Entry 7EZH (electron microscopy, 3.20 A resolution); this record covers chains A and B of the 6 polymer chains in the assembly.

[Chain A]
Name: Guanine nucleotide-binding protein G(i) subunit alpha-1
Organism: Homo sapiens
Reference sequence: P63096 (GNAI1_HUMAN); numbering as in UniProt (aligned over 1-354)
Sequence (354 residues; row label = number of the first residue in the row):
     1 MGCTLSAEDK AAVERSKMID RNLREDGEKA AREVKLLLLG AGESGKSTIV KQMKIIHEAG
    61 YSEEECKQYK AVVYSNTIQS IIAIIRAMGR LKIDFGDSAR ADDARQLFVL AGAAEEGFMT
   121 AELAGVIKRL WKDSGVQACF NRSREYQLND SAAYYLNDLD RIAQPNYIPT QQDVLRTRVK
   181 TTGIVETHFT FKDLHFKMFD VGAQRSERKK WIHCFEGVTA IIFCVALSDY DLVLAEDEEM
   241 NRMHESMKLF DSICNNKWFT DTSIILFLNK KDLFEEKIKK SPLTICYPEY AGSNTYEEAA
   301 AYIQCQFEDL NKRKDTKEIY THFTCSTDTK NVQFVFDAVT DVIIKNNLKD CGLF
Unresolved in the structure: 1-4, 56-181, 234-240
Construct notes: engineered mutation Ala203 (Gly in P63096), Ser326 (Ala in P63096)
Swiss-Prot annotation at these positions:
  - region: Lys35 to Thr48 (G1 motif), Asp173 to Thr181 (G2 motif), Phe196 to Gly202, Gln204, Arg205 (G3 motif), Ile265 to Asp272 (G4 motif), Thr324, Cys325, Thr327 to Thr329 (G5 motif)
  - binding site (GTP): Glu43 to Thr48, Ser151, Leu175 to Thr181, Asp200 to Gly202, Gln204, Asn269 to Asp272
  - binding site (Mg(2+)): Ser47, Thr181
  - modified residue: Arg178 (ADP-ribosylarginine), Gln204 (Deamidated glutamine), Cys351 (ADP-ribosylcysteine)
  - lipidation: Gly2 (N-myristoyl glycine), Cys3 (S-palmitoyl cysteine)
  - natural variant: Gly40 (G40C: In NEDHISB; G40R: In NEDHISB), Gly45 (G45D: In NEDHISB), Thr48 (T48I: In NEDHISB; T48K: In NEDHISB), Gln52 (Q52P: In NEDHISB), Ser75 (deletion: In NEDHISB; uncertain significance), Gln172 (deletion: In NEDHISB), Asp173 (D173V: In NEDHISB), Glu186 to Phe189 (deletion: In NEDHISB; uncertain significance), Cys224 (C224Y: In NEDHISB), Lys270 (K270N: In NEDHISB; K270R: In NEDHISB), Asp272 (D272G: In NEDHISB), Val332 (V332E: In NEDHISB; uncertain significance)
  - mutagenesis: Gly42 (G42R: Abolishes switch to an activated conformation and dissociation from beta and gamma subunits upon GTP binding. Abolishes interaction with RGS family members), Glu116 (E116L: Enhances interaction (inactive GDP-bound) with RGS14), Gln147 (Q147L: Enhances interaction (inactive GDP-bound) with RGS14), Glu245 (E245L: Enhances interaction (inactive GDP-bound) with RGS14)

[Chain B]
Name: Guanine nucleotide-binding protein G(I)/G(S)/G(T) subunit beta-1
Organism: Homo sapiens
Reference sequence: P62873 (GBB1_HUMAN); residues 2-340 here = UniProt positions 2-340
Sequence (351 residues; each row starts with the number of its first residue; numbers below 1 keep their minus sign (Met-10 is residue -10)):
   -10 MHHHHHHGSL LQSELDQLRQ EAEQLKNQIR DARKACADAT LSQITNNIDP VGRIQMRTRR
    50 TLRGHLAKIY AMHWGTDSRL LVSASQDGKL IIWDSYTTNK VHAIPLRSSW VMTCAYAPSG
   110 NYVACGGLDN ICSIYNLKTR EGNVRVSREL AGHTGYLSCC RFLDDNQIVT SSGDTTCALW
   170 DIETGQQTTT FTGHTGDVMS LSLAPDTRLF VSGACDASAK LWDVREGMCR QTFTGHESDI
   230 NAICFFPNGN AFATGSDDAT CRLFDLRADQ ELMTYSHDNI ICGITSVSFS KSGRLLLAGY
   290 DDFNCNVWDA LKADRAGVLA GHDNRVSCLG VTDDGMAVAT GSWDSFLKIW N
Unresolved in the structure: -10 to 1
Disulfide bonds: Cys121-Cys149
Construct notes: expression tag (-10 to 1)
Swiss-Prot annotation at these positions:
  - modified residue: Ser2 (N-acetylserine), His266 (Phosphohistidine)
  - natural variant: Leu30 (L30F: In MRD42; uncertain significance), Arg52 (R52G: In MRD42), Gly64 (G64V: In MRD42), Asp76 (D76E: In MRD42; D76G: In MRD42), Gly77 (G77S: In MRD42), Lys78 (K78R: In MRD42), Ile80 (I80N: In MRD42; I80T: In MRD42), His91 (H91R: In MRD42; uncertain significance), Ala92 (A92T: In MRD42), Pro94 (P94S: In MRD42), Leu95 (L95P: In MRD42), Arg96 (R96L: In MRD42), 5 further natural variant entries in UniProt

[How chain A and chain B interact]
Contacting residue pairs - 48 pairs, chain A then chain B:
  Asp9(A) with Thr86(B); Asn88(B), hydrogen bond
  Ala12(A) with Asn88(B)
  Val13(A) with Asn88(B)
  Arg15(A) with Val90(B), hydrogen bond (side chain-backbone); His91(B)
  Ser16(A) with Asn88(B); Lys89(B), hydrogen bond (side chain-backbone)
  Ile19(A) with Lys89(B); Ala92(B), hydrophobic
  Asp20(A) with Lys89(B)
  Leu23(A) with Gly53(B); Leu55(B); Lys78(B); Ile80(B), hydrophobic
  Asp26(A) with Lys78(B), salt bridge
  Gly27(A) with Leu55(B)
  Thr182(A) with Asp118(B)
  Gly183(A) with Leu117(B); Asn119(B)
  Ile184(A) with Leu117(B), hydrogen bond (backbone-backbone); Asp118(B)
  Phe199(A) with Trp99(B)
  Ser206(A) with Gly144(B); Tyr145(B); Gly162(B)
  Glu207(A) with Asp186(B)
  Lys210(A) with Met101(B); Tyr145(B); Asp186(B); Met188(B); Cys204(B); Asp228(B), salt bridge; Asn230(B); Asp246(B), salt bridge
  Trp211(A) with Leu117(B), hydrophobic
  His213(A) with Lys57(B), hydrogen bond (backbone-side chain); Tyr59(B), hydrogen bond (backbone-side chain); Trp332(B)
  Cys214(A) with Tyr59(B); Gln75(B); Trp99(B)
  Phe215(A) with Trp99(B), hydrophobic; Leu117(B), hydrophobic
  Glu216(A) with Lys57(B), salt bridge; Trp332(B)
  Trp258(A) with Arg314(B); Trp332(B), hydrophobic
Interface residues without a listed pair, chain A (26 interface residues in all): Arg24, Ala203, Gln204
Interface residues without a listed pair, chain B (32 interface residues in all): Thr143, Asp163, Gly185

[Overview]
26 residues of chain A and 32 residues of chain B are in contact; the contacts include 6 hydrogen bonds and 4
salt bridges. Polar contacts include Asp26(A)-Lys78(B), Lys210(A)-Asp228(B) and Lys210(A)-Asp246(B).
Chain A is Guanine nucleotide-binding protein G(i) subunit alpha-1 and chain B is Guanine nucleotide-binding
protein G(I)/G(S)/G(T) subunit beta-1, both from Homo sapiens; the structure, Cryo-EM structure of an
activated Cholecystokinin A receptor (CCKAR)-Gi complex, was determined by electron microscopy (same
publication as 7EZK and 7EZM).
